Entry 7T4O (electron microscopy, 3.65 A resolution); this record covers chains A and E of the 9 polymer chains in the assembly.

[Chain A (and E)]
Molecule: Particulate methane monooxygenase alpha subunit
From: Methylococcus capsulatus str. Bath
Notes: EC 1.14.18.3; chain E of this document is another copy of the same molecule, construct and numbering; everything in this record applies to it too
UniProtKB: G1UBD1 (PMOB_METCA); numbering as in UniProt (aligned over 1-414)
Amino-acid sequence (414 residues; each row starts with the number of its first residue):
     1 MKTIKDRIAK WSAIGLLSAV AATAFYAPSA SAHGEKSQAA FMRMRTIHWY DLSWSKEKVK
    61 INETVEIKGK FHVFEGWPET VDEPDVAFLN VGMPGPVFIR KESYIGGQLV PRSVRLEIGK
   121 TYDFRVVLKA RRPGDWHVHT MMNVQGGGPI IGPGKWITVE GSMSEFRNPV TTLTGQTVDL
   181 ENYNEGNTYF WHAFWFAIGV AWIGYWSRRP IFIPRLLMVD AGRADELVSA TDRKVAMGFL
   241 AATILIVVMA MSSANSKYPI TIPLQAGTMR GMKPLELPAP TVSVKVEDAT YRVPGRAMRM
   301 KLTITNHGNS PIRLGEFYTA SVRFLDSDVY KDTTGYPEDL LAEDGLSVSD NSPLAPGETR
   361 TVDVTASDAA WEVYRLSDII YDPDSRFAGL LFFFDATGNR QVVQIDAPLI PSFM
Unresolved in the structure: 1-32
Bound ions: Cu ion site 1: His33, His137, His139; Cu ion site 2: His48, His72, Gln404
Residues lining bound ligands: diundecyl phosphatidyl choline (PLC): Met251, Asn255, Thr261
UniProt features mapped onto this chain:
  - binding site (Cu cation): His33, His48, His72, His137, His139
  - mutagenesis: His48 (H48N: Impairs activity of soluble pmoB construct), His137 (H137A: Abolishes activity of soluble pmoB construct; when associated with A-139), His139 (H139A: Abolishes activity of soluble pmoB construct; when associated with A-137)

[Chain A / chain E interface]
Residue-residue contacts - 26 pairs, chain A then chain E:
  Glu75(A) - Arg270(E)
  Trp77(A) - Arg270(E)
  Glu79(A) - Thr268(E)
  Glu83(A) - Arg115(E)  salt bridge
  Glu83(A) - Arg270(E)  salt bridge
  Ile380(A) - Ile262(E)  hydrophobic
  Ile380(A) - Pro263(E)
  Tyr381(A) - Pro263(E)
  Asp382(A) - Pro263(E)
  Asp382(A) - Gln265(E)
  Pro383(A) - Pro263(E)
  Pro383(A) - Leu264(E)
  Pro383(A) - Gln265(E)
  Pro383(A) - Ala266(E)  hydrogen bond (backbone-backbone)
  Asp384(A) - Arg112(E)  salt bridge
  Asp384(A) - Gln265(E)
  Asp384(A) - Ala266(E)
  Ser385(A) - Gln265(E)  hydrogen bond (backbone-side chain)
  Arg386(A) - Thr268(E)
  Arg386(A) - Met269(E)
  Ile410(A) - Leu173(E)  hydrophobic
  Pro411(A) - Leu173(E)
  Phe413(A) - Ile260(E)  hydrophobic
  Met414(A) - Leu173(E)
  Met414(A) - Thr174(E)
  Met414(A) - Gly175(E)
Other interface residues (no listed pair), chain A (16 interface residues in all): Gly76
Other interface residues (no listed pair), chain E (16 interface residues in all): Val86, Gly267

[In short]
Chain A and chain E each contribute 16 residues to their interface, with 2 hydrogen bonds and 3 salt bridges.
Among the polar pairs are Glu83(A)-Arg115(E), Glu83(A)-Arg270(E) and Asp384(A)-Arg112(E). Chain A binds
diundecyl phosphatidyl choline.
Chain A and chain E are both Particulate methane monooxygenase alpha subunit (Methylococcus capsulatus str.
Bath); the structure, CryoEM structure of Methylococcus capsulatus (Bath) pMMO treated with potassium cyanide
in a native lipid nanodisc ..., was determined by electron microscopy, deposited together with 7S4H, 7S4I,
7S4J, 7S4K, 7S4L, 7S4M and 7T4P.
